PDB entry 5ABX | X-ray diffraction, 1.66 A resolution | chains A and B

Chain A:
Name: Eukaryotic translation initiation factor 4E-3
From: Caenorhabditis elegans
UniProt: O61955 (IF4E3_CAEEL); residues 30-215 here = UniProt positions 30-215
Sequence (190 residues; each row starts with the number of its first residue):
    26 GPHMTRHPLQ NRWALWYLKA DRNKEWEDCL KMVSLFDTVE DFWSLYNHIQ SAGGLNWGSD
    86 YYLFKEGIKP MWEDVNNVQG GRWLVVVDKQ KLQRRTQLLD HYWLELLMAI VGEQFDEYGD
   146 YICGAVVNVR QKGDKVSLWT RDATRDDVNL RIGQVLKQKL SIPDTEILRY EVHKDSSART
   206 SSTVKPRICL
Disordered / not traced: 26-29, 114-120, 204-209
Sequence notes: expression tag (26-29)
Ion coordination: Zn2+ site 1: Asp-46 (shared with His-469(B) of chain B); Zn2+ site 2 near Asp-62 (its only coordinating residue here); Zn2+ site 3: His-126, Glu-130 (together with chloride ion) (shared with Asp-491(B) of chain B)
Small-molecule neighbours: 7-methyl-guanosine-5'-triphosphate (MGP): Trp-51, Asp-85, Pro-95, Met-96, Trp-97, Glu-98, Asn-153, Arg-155, Lys-160, Trp-164

Chain B:
Name: 4E-binding protein mextli
From: Caenorhabditis elegans
UniProt: Q9XW13 (Q9XW13_CAEEL); residue numbers follow UniProt; this construct covers 471-507
Sequence (41 residues; numbered 467 to 507; the number before each row is that of its first residue):
   467 GPHMIRYNRD TLMTARDTKR APIPDEMLQE INRVAPDILI A
Disordered / not traced: 484-486
Sequence notes: expression tag (467-470)
Ion coordination: Zn2+ site 1: His-469 (shared with Asp-46(A) of chain A); Zn2+ site 2: Asp-491 (together with chloride ion) (shared with His-126(A), Glu-130(A) of chain A)

Interface between chain A and chain B:
Residue-residue contacts (50; chain A residue first):
  His-32(A) / Tyr-473(B)
  Pro-33(A) / Ile-471(B)
  Pro-33(A) / Tyr-473(B)  hydrogen bond (backbone-side chain)
  Gln-35(A) / Met-470(B)
  Gln-35(A) / Ile-471(B)  hydrogen bond (side chain-backbone)
  Tyr-42(A) / Ala-501(B)  hydrophobic
  Tyr-42(A) / Asp-503(B)  hydrogen bond
  Tyr-42(A) / Ile-504(B)
  Lys-44(A) / Asp-503(B)
  Lys-56(A) / Val-500(B)
  Met-57(A) / Val-500(B)
  Val-58(A) / Glu-496(B)
  Val-58(A) / Ile-497(B)  hydrophobic
  Val-58(A) / Val-500(B)  hydrophobic
  Ser-59(A) / Met-493(B)
  Ser-59(A) / Glu-496(B)  hydrogen bond
  Val-64(A) / Tyr-473(B)
  Val-64(A) / Leu-478(B)  hydrophobic
  Val-64(A) / Ala-481(B)  hydrophobic
  Asp-66(A) / Pro-490(B)
  Asp-66(A) / Met-493(B)
  Trp-68(A) / Leu-478(B)  hydrogen bond (side chain-backbone)
  Trp-68(A) / Arg-482(B)
  Ser-69(A) / Ile-489(B)
  Ser-69(A) / Pro-490(B)
  Leu-70(A) / Met-493(B)
  Leu-70(A) / Ile-497(B)  hydrophobic
  Tyr-71(A) / Arg-482(B)
  Asn-72(A) / Arg-482(B)  hydrogen bond
  His-73(A) / Ala-487(B)  hydrogen bond (side chain-backbone)
  His-73(A) / Ile-489(B)
  His-73(A) / Ile-504(B)
  His-73(A) / Leu-505(B)
  His-73(A) / Ile-506(B)  hydrogen bond (backbone-backbone)
  Ile-74(A) / Ile-504(B)
  Ile-74(A) / Ile-506(B)
  Gln-75(A) / Ile-504(B)  hydrogen bond (backbone-backbone)
  Gln-75(A) / Ile-506(B)
  Tyr-86(A) / Ile-504(B)
  Glu-130(A) / Arg-475(B)  salt bridge
  Met-133(A) / Arg-475(B)
  Met-133(A) / Leu-478(B)
  Met-133(A) / Met-479(B)  hydrophobic
  Gly-137(A) / Arg-472(B)
  Gly-137(A) / Tyr-473(B)  hydrogen bond (backbone-backbone)
  Glu-138(A) / Ile-471(B)
  Glu-138(A) / Arg-472(B)  hydrogen bond (backbone-side chain)
  Gln-139(A) / Tyr-473(B)  hydrogen bond (side chain-backbone)
  Gln-139(A) / Asn-474(B)
  Asp-141(A) / Arg-472(B)  hydrogen bond (backbone-side chain)
Also at the interface, not in a pair above, chain A (31 interface residues in all): Leu-34, Leu-60, Leu-80, Leu-129, Val-136
Also at the interface, not in a pair above, chain B (25 interface residues in all): His-469, Pro-488, Ala-507
Interface features reported in the paper:
  - specific contacts: Arg-475(B)/Glu-130(A), Leu-478(B)/Trp-68(A) (hydrophobic contact), Met-479(B)/Trp-68(A) (hydrophobic contact), Ile-504(B)/Tyr-42(A) (hydrophobic contact), Ile-504(B)/Gln-75(A) (backbone contact), Ile-506(B)/His-73(A) (backbone contact)
  - interface residues, chain A: Tyr-42(A), Val-58(A), Val-64(A), Trp-68(A), Ile-74(A)
  - interface residues, chain B: Tyr-473(B), Leu-478(B), Arg-482(B), Met-493(B)

Overview:
31 residues of chain A face 25 of chain B across their interface, with 13 hydrogen bonds and 1 salt bridge.
Among the polar pairs are Glu-130(A)/Arg-475(B), Pro-33(A)/Tyr-473(B) and Gln-35(A)/Ile-471(B). The paper
describes a contact between Arg-475(B) and Glu-130(A); hydrophobic contacts between Leu-478(B) and Trp-68(A),
Met-479(B) and Trp-68(A) and Ile-504(B) and Tyr-42(A); backbone contacts between Ile-504(B) and Gln-75(A) and
Ile-506(B) and His-73(A). From the paper: interface residues Tyr-42(A), Val-58(A) and Tyr-473(B) among others.
Here chain A is Eukaryotic translation initiation factor 4E-3 and chain B is 4E-binding protein mextli, both
from Caenorhabditis elegans. Entry 5ABX (Complex of C. elegans eIF4E-3 with the 4E-binding protein Mextli and
cap analog) was determined by X-ray diffraction together with 5ABV and 5ABY from the same study.
